Entry 7LTE (X-ray diffraction, 2.00 A resolution); this record covers chains A and C of the 4 polymer chains in the assembly.

# Chain A (and C)
Protein: TP-methylase family protein
Organism: Shewanella oneidensis
Notes: chain C of this document is another copy of the same molecule, construct and numbering; everything in this record applies to it too
UniProt: Q8EGW3 (Q8EGW3_SHEON); residue numbers follow UniProt; this construct covers 1-263
Chain sequence (263 residues; each row starts with the number of its first residue):
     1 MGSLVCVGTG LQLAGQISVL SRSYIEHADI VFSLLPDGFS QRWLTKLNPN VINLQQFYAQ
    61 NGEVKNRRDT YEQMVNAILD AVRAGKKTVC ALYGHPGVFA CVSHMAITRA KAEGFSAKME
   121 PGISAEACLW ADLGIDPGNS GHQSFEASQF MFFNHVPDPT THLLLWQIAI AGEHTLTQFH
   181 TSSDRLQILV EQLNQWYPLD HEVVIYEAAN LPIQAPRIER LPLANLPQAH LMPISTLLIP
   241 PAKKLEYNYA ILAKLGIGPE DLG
Disordered / not traced: 1
Ligand contacts: S-adenosylhomocysteine (SAH): L11, Y93, G94, H95, V98, F99, A100, S124, A125, W166, Q167, Y206, E207, A208, N210, P233, I234, S235, T236
Reported in the primary citation:
  - conformationally variable residues (side-chain flip): Y93, I234
  - binding site for S-adenosylhomocysteine: Y93
  - catalytic residues: Y58, R67, Y71
  - mutagenesis - Y58F (10-fold), R67K (100-fold), Y71F (100-fold), Y93F: decreased catalytic activity
  - mutagenesis - Y93F (3.8-fold): decreased binding to SAM
  - mutagenesis - Y58F/Y71F, R67A: abolished catalytic activity

# Chain A / chain C interface
Contacting residue pairs (137):
  G15(A) - S18(C)
  G15(A) - V19(C)  hydrogen bond (backbone-backbone)
  G15(A) - L20(C)  hydrogen bond (backbone-backbone)
  Q16(A) - P121(C)
  I17(A) - S18(C)
  I17(A) - V19(C)  hydrogen bond (backbone-backbone)
  S18(A) - G15(C)
  S18(A) - Q16(C)
  S18(A) - I17(C)
  S18(A) - I123(C)
  V19(A) - G15(C)  hydrogen bond (backbone-backbone)
  V19(A) - I17(C)  hydrogen bond (backbone-backbone)
  L20(A) - G15(C)  hydrogen bond (backbone-backbone)
  N66(A) - G263(C)  hydrogen bond (side chain-backbone)
  R68(A) - G263(C)  hydrogen bond (side chain-backbone)
  H95(A) - A127(C)  hydrogen bond (side chain-backbone)
  G97(A) - D136(C)
  G97(A) - P137(C)
  V98(A) - W130(C)
  V98(A) - D136(C)
  F99(A) - D136(C)  hydrogen bond (backbone-side chain)
  F99(A) - G138(C)
  A100(A) - D136(C)  hydrogen bond (backbone-side chain)
  H104(A) - W130(C)
  H104(A) - G134(C)
  H104(A) - I135(C)
  H104(A) - D136(C)
  M119(A) - A131(C)
  P121(A) - Q16(C)
  P121(A) - I123(C)
  P121(A) - A127(C)
  P121(A) - A131(C)
  G122(A) - I123(C)
  I123(A) - P121(C)
  I123(A) - G122(C)
  I123(A) - I123(C)  hydrophobic
  E126(A) - E126(C)
  A127(A) - H95(C)  hydrogen bond (backbone-side chain)
  A127(A) - P121(C)
  W130(A) - V98(C)
  W130(A) - H104(C)
  A131(A) - M119(C)
  A131(A) - P121(C)
  G134(A) - H104(C)
  I135(A) - H104(C)
  D136(A) - G97(C)
  D136(A) - V98(C)
  D136(A) - F99(C)  hydrogen bond (side chain-backbone)
  D136(A) - A100(C)  hydrogen bond (side chain-backbone)
  D136(A) - H104(C)
  P137(A) - G97(C)
  G138(A) - F99(C)
  G138(A) - Q149(C)
  N139(A) - Q149(C)  hydrogen bond (backbone-side chain)
  S140(A) - Q149(C)
  S140(A) - H155(C)
  G141(A) - S144(C)
  G141(A) - Q149(C)
  H142(A) - H142(C)
  H142(A) - Q143(C)
  H142(A) - S144(C)  hydrogen bond (backbone-backbone)
  Q143(A) - H142(C)
  Q143(A) - Q143(C)
  S144(A) - G141(C)
  S144(A) - H142(C)  hydrogen bond (backbone-backbone)
  F145(A) - G141(C)
  F145(A) - D158(C)
  F145(A) - T161(C)
  Q149(A) - G138(C)  hydrogen bond (side chain-backbone)
  Q149(A) - N139(C)  hydrogen bond (side chain-backbone)
  Q149(A) - S140(C)
  Q149(A) - G141(C)
  Q149(A) - L245(C)
  M151(A) - N248(C)
  M151(A) - I251(C)
  F152(A) - Y247(C)
  F152(A) - N248(C)  hydrogen bond (backbone-backbone)
  F152(A) - L252(C)  hydrophobic
  F152(A) - L255(C)  hydrophobic
  F152(A) - L262(C)  hydrophobic
  F153(A) - L245(C)  hydrophobic
  F153(A) - E246(C)
  F153(A) - Y247(C)  hydrophobic
  F153(A) - N248(C)  hydrogen bond (backbone-side chain)
  N154(A) - E246(C)  hydrogen bond (backbone-backbone)
  N154(A) - Y247(C)  hydrogen bond (side chain-backbone)
  N154(A) - N248(C)
  H155(A) - S140(C)
  H155(A) - D158(C)  salt bridge
  H155(A) - T160(C)  hydrogen bond
  H155(A) - L245(C)
  V156(A) - D158(C)  hydrogen bond (backbone-side chain)
  D158(A) - F145(C)
  D158(A) - H155(C)  salt bridge
  D158(A) - V156(C)  hydrogen bond (side chain-backbone)
  T160(A) - H155(C)  hydrogen bond
  T161(A) - F145(C)
  H174(A) - I257(C)
  H174(A) - D261(C)
  H174(A) - L262(C)
  H174(A) - G263(C)  hydrogen bond (backbone-backbone)
  T175(A) - G263(C)
  L176(A) - G263(C)
  R185(A) - L255(C)  hydrogen bond (side chain-backbone)
  I188(A) - K254(C)
  I188(A) - L255(C)  hydrophobic
  Q192(A) - N248(C)
  Q192(A) - I251(C)
  L245(A) - Q149(C)
  L245(A) - F153(C)  hydrophobic
  L245(A) - H155(C)
  E246(A) - F153(C)
  E246(A) - N154(C)  hydrogen bond (backbone-backbone)
  Y247(A) - F152(C)
  Y247(A) - F153(C)  hydrophobic
  Y247(A) - N154(C)
  N248(A) - M151(C)
  N248(A) - F152(C)  hydrogen bond (backbone-backbone)
  N248(A) - F153(C)
  N248(A) - N154(C)
  N248(A) - Q192(C)
  I251(A) - M151(C)
  I251(A) - Q192(C)
  L252(A) - F152(C)  hydrophobic
  K254(A) - I188(C)
  L255(A) - F152(C)  hydrophobic
  L255(A) - R185(C)  hydrogen bond (backbone-side chain)
  L255(A) - I188(C)  hydrophobic
  I257(A) - H174(C)
  D261(A) - H174(C)
  L262(A) - F152(C)  hydrophobic
  L262(A) - H174(C)
  G263(A) - N66(C)  hydrogen bond (backbone-side chain)
  G263(A) - R68(C)  hydrogen bond (backbone-side chain)
  G263(A) - H174(C)  hydrogen bond (backbone-backbone)
  G263(A) - T175(C)
  G263(A) - L176(C)
Interface residues without a listed pair, chain A (67 interface residues in all): A14, R22, C101, C128, F150
Interface residues without a listed pair, chain C (68 interface residues in all): A14, R22, C101, C128, F150, E191

# In short
Chain A and chain C form an interface of 67 and 68 residues respectively; the contacts include 35 hydrogen
bonds and 2 salt bridges. Among the polar pairs are H155(A)-D158(C), N66(A)-G263(C) and R68(A)-G263(C). The
paper reports catalytic residues Y58(A), R67(A) and Y71(A); Y58F, R67K and Y71F of chain A, among others,
reduce catalytic activity; 6 substitutions were tested in all.
Chain A and chain C are both TP-methylase family protein (Shewanella oneidensis); the structure, Structure of
the alpha-N-methyltransferase (SonM) and RiPP precursor (SonA) heteromeric complex (with SAH), was determined
by X-ray diffraction (same publication as 7LTC, 7LTF, 7LTH, 7LTR and 7LTS).
